Entry 2CFA (X-ray diffraction, 2.30 A resolution); this record covers chains A and B.

== Chain A ==
Molecule: Thymidylate synthase
Source organism: Paramecium bursaria chlorella virus 1
Notes: EC 2.1.1.148
UniProtKB: O41156 (THYX_PBCV1); residues 1-216 here = UniProt positions 1-216
Sequence (217 residues; row label = number of the first residue in the row):
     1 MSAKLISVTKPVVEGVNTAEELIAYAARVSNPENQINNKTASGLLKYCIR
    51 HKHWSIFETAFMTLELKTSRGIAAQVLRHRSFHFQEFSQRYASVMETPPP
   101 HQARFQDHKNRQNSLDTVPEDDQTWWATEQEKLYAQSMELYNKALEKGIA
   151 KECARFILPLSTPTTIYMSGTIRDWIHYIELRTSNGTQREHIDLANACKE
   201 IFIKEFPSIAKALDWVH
Not modelled in the structure: 36-38, 90-123
Modified residues: Cys48 (s,s-(2-hydroxyethyl)thiocysteine; CME)
Residues lining bound ligands:
  - FAD (flavin-adenine dinucleotide), molecule 1: Ser30, Cys48, His51, Lys52, His53, Trp54, Ser55, Glu58, Arg173
  - FAD, molecule 2: Trp54, Arg78, His79, Arg80, Ser81, Phe82, Phe84, Gln85, Glu86, Arg173, Asp174, His177, Glu180, Leu181, Arg182
UniProt features mapped onto this chain:
  - motif: Arg78 to Ser88 (ThyX motif)
  - active site: Arg182 (Involved in ionization of N3 of dUMP, leading to its activation)
  - binding site (FAD): Ser55, Arg78 to Arg80, Glu86, His177
  - binding site (dUMP): Gln75 to Arg78, Glu86 to Arg90, Arg155, Arg182
From the paper describing this entry:
  - mutagenesis - H79Q, H177Q: decreased growth
  - mutagenesis - H79Q, H177Q: decreased stability
  - mutagenesis - H79Q: unchanged catalytic activity
  - mutagenesis - H177K, H177Q: decreased catalytic activity
  - mutagenesis - R90A, R182A: decreased catalytic activity on NAD(P)H
  - mutagenesis - R90A, R182A, E190G: abolished catalytic activity
  - mutagenesis - E190G: unchanged binding to flavin-adenine dinucleotide
  - mutagenesis - R182A: decreased binding to flavin-adenine dinucleotide
  - mutagenesis - R182A (Kd 48 um): decreased binding to CH,H,folate
  - mutagenesis - R90A, R182A: abolished growth
  - mutagenesis - H53K, H53Q: abolished expression
  - conformationally variable residues (order/disorder transition): Glu86 to Thr97
  - binding site for flavin-adenine dinucleotide: His79, His177

== Chain B ==
Molecule: Thymidylate synthase
Source organism: Paramecium bursaria chlorella virus 1
Notes: EC 2.1.1.148
UniProtKB: O41156 (THYX_PBCV1); residue numbers follow UniProt; this construct covers 1-216
Sequence (217 residues; each row starts with the number of its first residue):
     1 MSAKLISVTKPVVEGVNTAEELIAYAARVSNPENQINNKTASGLLKYCIR
    51 HKHWSIFETAFMTLELKTSRGIAAQVIRHRSFHFQEFSQRYASVMETPPP
   101 HQARFQDHKNRQNSLDTVPEDDQTWWATEQEKLYAQSMELYNKALEKGIA
   151 KECARFILPLSTPTTIYMSGTIRDWIHYIELRTSNGTQREHIDLANACKE
   201 IFIKEFPSIAKALDWVH
Not modelled in the structure: 89-97, 99-124, 207, 216-217
Sequence notes: conflict Ile77 (Leu in O41156)
Modified residues: Cys48 (s,s-(2-hydroxyethyl)thiocysteine; CME)
Residues lining bound ligands:
  - FAD (flavin-adenine dinucleotide), molecule 1: Ser30, Asn31, His51, Lys52, His53, Trp54, Ser55, Glu58, Arg173
  - FAD, molecule 2: Trp54, Arg78, His79, Arg80, Ser81, Phe82, Phe84, Gln85, Glu86, Arg173, Asp174, His177, Leu181, Arg182, Gly186
UniProt features mapped onto this chain:
  - motif: Arg78 to Ser88 (ThyX motif)
  - active site: Arg182 (Involved in ionization of N3 of dUMP, leading to its activation)
  - binding site (FAD): Ser55, Arg78 to Arg80, Glu86, His177
  - binding site (dUMP): Gln75, Val76, Arg78, Glu86 to Arg90, Arg155, Arg182

== Interface between chain A and chain B ==
Contacting residue pairs - 54 pairs, chain A then chain B:
  Leu5(A) - Val12(B)
  Ile6(A) - Pro11(B)
  Ile6(A) - Val12(B)  hydrogen bond (backbone-backbone)
  Ile6(A) - Val13(B)
  Ile6(A) - Leu22(B)  hydrophobic
  Ser7(A) - Thr9(B)
  Ser7(A) - Lys10(B)
  Ser7(A) - Pro11(B)
  Ser7(A) - Leu22(B)
  Val8(A) - Thr9(B)
  Val8(A) - Lys10(B)  hydrogen bond (backbone-backbone)
  Thr9(A) - Ser7(B)
  Thr9(A) - Val8(B)
  Lys10(A) - Ser7(B)
  Lys10(A) - Val8(B)  hydrogen bond (backbone-backbone)
  Lys10(A) - Lys10(B)
  Pro11(A) - Ile6(B)
  Pro11(A) - Ser7(B)
  Val12(A) - Leu5(B)
  Val12(A) - Ile6(B)  hydrogen bond (backbone-backbone)
  Val13(A) - Leu5(B)
  Val13(A) - Ile6(B)
  Leu22(A) - Ile6(B)  hydrophobic
  Leu22(A) - Ser7(B)
  Tyr25(A) - Tyr167(B)
  Val29(A) - Phe87(B)  hydrophobic
  His53(A) - Gln85(B)  hydrogen bond
  Ser55(A) - Phe84(B)
  Ser55(A) - Gln85(B)  hydrogen bond
  Ile56(A) - Gln85(B)  hydrogen bond (backbone-side chain)
  Glu58(A) - Phe61(B)
  Glu58(A) - His83(B)  salt bridge
  Glu58(A) - Ser169(B)
  Thr59(A) - Phe61(B)
  Thr59(A) - Thr63(B)
  Phe61(A) - Glu58(B)
  Phe61(A) - Phe61(B)  hydrophobic
  Thr63(A) - Thr59(B)
  His83(A) - Glu58(B)  salt bridge
  His83(A) - Thr171(B)
  Phe84(A) - Ser55(B)
  Gln85(A) - Ser30(B)  hydrogen bond
  Gln85(A) - His53(B)  hydrogen bond
  Gln85(A) - Ser55(B)  hydrogen bond
  Gln85(A) - Ile56(B)
  Glu86(A) - Ser30(B)
  Phe87(A) - Val29(B)  hydrophobic
  Phe87(A) - Ser30(B)
  Ser88(A) - Ser30(B)  hydrogen bond (backbone-backbone)
  Ser88(A) - Pro32(B)
  Ser88(A) - Glu33(B)
  Tyr167(A) - Tyr25(B)
  Ser169(A) - Glu58(B)
  Thr171(A) - His83(B)
Also at the interface, not in a pair above, chain A (31 interface residues in all): Lys4, Ala26, Ser30
Also at the interface, not in a pair above, chain B (33 interface residues in all): Lys4, Ala26, Asn31, Ala60

== Summary ==
31 residues of chain A face 33 of chain B across their interface, with 11 hydrogen bonds and 2 salt bridges.
Polar contacts include Glu58(A)-His83(B), His83(A)-Glu58(B) and His53(A)-Gln85(B). From the paper: a binding
site for flavin-adenine dinucleotide at His79(A) and His177(A); R90A, R182A and E190G of chain A abolish
catalytic activity; 8 substitutions were tested in all.
Here chain A is Thymidylate synthase and chain B is Thymidylate synthase, both from Paramecium bursaria
chlorella virus 1. Entry 2CFA (Structure of viral flavin-dependant thymidylate synthase ThyX) was determined
by X-ray diffraction.
